PDB entry 5D10 | X-ray diffraction, 2.70 A resolution | chain A

# Chain A
Protein: Proto-oncogene tyrosine-protein kinase Src
Organism: Gallus gallus
Notes: EC 2.7.10.2
UniProtKB: P00523 (SRC_CHICK); residue numbers follow UniProt; this construct covers 251-533
Amino-acid sequence (286 residues; row label = number of the first residue in the row):
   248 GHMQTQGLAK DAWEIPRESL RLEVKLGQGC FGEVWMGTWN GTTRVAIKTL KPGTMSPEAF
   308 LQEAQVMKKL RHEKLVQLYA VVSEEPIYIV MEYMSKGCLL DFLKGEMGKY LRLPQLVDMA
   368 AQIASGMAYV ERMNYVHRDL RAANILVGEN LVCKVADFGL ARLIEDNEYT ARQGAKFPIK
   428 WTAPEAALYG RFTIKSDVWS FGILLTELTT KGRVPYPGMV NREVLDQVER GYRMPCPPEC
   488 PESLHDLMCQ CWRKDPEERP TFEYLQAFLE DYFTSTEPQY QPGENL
Not modelled in the structure: 248-257, 276-279, 307-310, 405-424
Differences from the reference sequence: expression tag (248-250); engineered mutation Met338 (Thr in P00523), Cys345 (Ser in P00523)
Swiss-Prot annotation at these positions:
  - active site: Asp386 (Proton acceptor)
  - binding site (ATP): Leu273 to Val281, Lys295
  - modified residue: Tyr416 (Phosphotyrosine), Tyr436 (Phosphotyrosine), Cys498 (S-nitrosocysteine), Tyr527 (Phosphotyrosine)
  - mutagenesis: Cys498 (C498A: Significant reduction in S-nitrosylation), Tyr527 (Y527F: Constitutively active)
Residues lining bound ligands: 563 (N-[4-({4-(4-methylpiperazin-1-yl)-6-[(5-methyl-1H-pyrazol-3-yl)amino]pyrimidin-2-yl}oxy)phenyl]prop-2-enamide): Leu273, Gly274, Gln275, Val281, Ala293, Met338, Glu339, Tyr340, Met341, Ser342, Gly344, Leu393, Asp404

# Overview
Ligands of chain A: compound 563. From UniProt: active-site residue Asp386, 10 ATP-binding residues and 2
mutagenesis sites.
Chain A is Proto-oncogene tyrosine-protein kinase Src (Gallus gallus); the structure, Kinase domain of cSrc in
complex with RL236, was determined by X-ray diffraction (same publication as 5D11 and 5D12).
